Entry 5TW2 (X-ray diffraction, 1.75 A resolution); this record covers chains A and B.

== Chain A ==
Protein: Antigen-presenting glycoprotein CD1d1
Organism: Mus musculus
Reference sequence: P11609 (CD1D1_MOUSE); residues 1-279 here correspond to UniProt positions 19-297 (UniProt number = residue number + 18)
Chain sequence (285 residues; row label = number of the first residue in the row):
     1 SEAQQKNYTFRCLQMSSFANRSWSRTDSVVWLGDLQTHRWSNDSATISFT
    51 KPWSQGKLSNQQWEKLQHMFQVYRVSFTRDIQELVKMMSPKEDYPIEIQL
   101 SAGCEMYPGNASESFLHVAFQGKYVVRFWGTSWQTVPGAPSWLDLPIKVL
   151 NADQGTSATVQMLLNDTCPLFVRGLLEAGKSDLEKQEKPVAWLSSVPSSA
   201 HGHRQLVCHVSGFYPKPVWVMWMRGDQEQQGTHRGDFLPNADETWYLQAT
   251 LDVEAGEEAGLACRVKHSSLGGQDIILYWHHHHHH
Unresolved in the structure: 1-6, 109-110, 198-201, 280-285
Sequence notes: variant His-201 (Asp219 in P11609); expression tag (280-285)
UniProt features mapped onto this chain:
  - binding site (a D-galactosylceramide): Asp-80, Asp-153 to Thr-156
  - glycosylation (N-linked (GlcNAc...) asparagine): Asn-7, Asn-20, Asn-42, Asn-110, Asn-165
Disulfide bonds: Cys-104/Cys-168, Cys-208/Cys-263
Covalently attached groups: N-acetylglucosamine (NAG) linked to Asn-42; glycan linked to Asn-165

== Chain B ==
Protein: Beta-2-microglobulin
Organism: Mus musculus
Reference sequence: P01887 (B2MG_MOUSE); residues 1-99 here correspond to UniProt positions 21-119 (UniProt number = residue number + 20)
Chain sequence (99 residues; row label = number of the first residue in the row):
     1 IQKTPQIQVYSRHPPENGKPNILNCYVTQFHPPHIEIQMLKNGKKIPKVE
    51 MSDMSFSKDWSFYILAHTEFTPTETDTYACRVKHASMAEPKTVYWDRDM
Unresolved in the structure: 1
Disulfide bonds: Cys-25/Cys-80

== How chain A and chain B interact ==
Pairs across the interface (62; chain A residue first):
  Leu-13(A) / Ser-55(B)
  Leu-13(A) / Phe-56(B)
  Gln-14(A) / Phe-56(B)
  Met-15(A) / Met-54(B)
  Met-15(A) / Phe-56(B)  hydrophobic
  Met-15(A) / Phe-62(B)  hydrophobic
  Ser-17(A) / Pro-33(B)
  Val-29(A) / Asp-53(B)
  Val-29(A) / Met-54(B)
  Val-29(A) / Ser-55(B)
  Trp-31(A) / Ser-55(B)  hydrogen bond
  Trp-31(A) / Tyr-63(B)
  Gln-36(A) / Asp-53(B)  hydrogen bond
  Arg-39(A) / Asp-53(B)  salt bridge
  Glu-97(A) / His-31(B)
  Glu-97(A) / Pro-32(B)
  Glu-97(A) / Pro-33(B)
  Gln-99(A) / His-31(B)
  Gln-99(A) / Phe-56(B)
  Gln-99(A) / Trp-60(B)  hydrogen bond (side chain-backbone)
  Gln-99(A) / Phe-62(B)
  Leu-100(A) / Phe-56(B)
  Ser-101(A) / Trp-60(B)
  His-117(A) / Trp-60(B)
  Ala-119(A) / Trp-60(B)  hydrophobic
  Gln-121(A) / His-31(B)
  Gly-122(A) / His-31(B)
  Gly-122(A) / Trp-60(B)
  Tyr-124(A) / Trp-60(B)
  Val-190(A) / Pro-14(B)  hydrophobic
  Trp-192(A) / Ser-11(B)
  Trp-192(A) / His-13(B)
  Trp-192(A) / Pro-14(B)  hydrophobic
  Trp-192(A) / Pro-15(B)
  Ser-194(A) / Arg-97(B)  hydrogen bond (side chain-backbone)
  Ser-194(A) / Asp-98(B)  hydrogen bond (side chain-backbone)
  Ser-195(A) / Asp-98(B)  hydrogen bond (backbone-backbone)
  Val-196(A) / Asp-96(B)
  Val-196(A) / Asp-98(B)
  Val-196(A) / Met-99(B)
  Val-207(A) / Asp-98(B)
  Val-207(A) / Met-99(B)
  His-209(A) / Arg-97(B)
  His-209(A) / Met-99(B)
  Ser-211(A) / Arg-12(B)  hydrogen bond (side chain-backbone)
  Gly-212(A) / Arg-12(B)
  Leu-238(A) / Gln-8(B)
  Leu-238(A) / Tyr-10(B)
  Pro-239(A) / Tyr-10(B)  hydrogen bond (backbone-side chain)
  Pro-239(A) / Tyr-26(B)
  Pro-239(A) / Leu-65(B)
  Asn-240(A) / Tyr-10(B)
  Asn-240(A) / Arg-12(B)
  Asn-240(A) / Asn-24(B)  hydrogen bond
  Asn-240(A) / Leu-65(B)
  Ala-241(A) / Leu-65(B)
  Ala-241(A) / His-67(B)
  Asp-242(A) / Arg-12(B)  salt bridge
  Thr-244(A) / Arg-12(B)
  Tyr-246(A) / Tyr-10(B)  hydrophobic
  Tyr-246(A) / Ser-11(B)
  Gln-248(A) / Met-99(B)  hydrogen bond (side chain-backbone)
Interface residues without a listed pair, chain A (35 interface residues in all): Val-118
Interface residues without a listed pair, chain B (26 interface residues in all): Asp-59

== Summary ==
The interface between chain A and chain B involves 35 residues on one side and 26 on the other, with 10
hydrogen bonds and 2 salt bridges. Polar pairs include Arg-39(A)/Asp-53(B), Asp-242(A)/Arg-12(B) and
Trp-31(A)/Ser-55(B). From UniProt: 5 D-galactosylceramide-binding residues on chain A.
Chain A is Antigen-presenting glycoprotein CD1d1 and chain B is Beta-2-microglobulin, both from Mus musculus;
the structure, Structure of mouse CD1d with bound alpha-galactosylsphingamide JG168, was determined by X-ray
diffraction together with 5TW5 from the same study.
